5MQ0 - chains 6 and L of the 46 polymer chains in the assembly; structure by electron microscopy, 4.17 A resolution (low resolution: residue-level contacts below are approximate; hydrogen-bond / salt-bridge calls are withheld).

[Chain 6]
Molecule: Saccharomyces cerevisiae strain T.52_2H chromosome XII sequence
Source organism: Saccharomyces cerevisiae
Sequence (112 nucleotides; row label = number of the first residue in the row):
     1 GUUCGCGAAGUAACCCUUCGUGGACAUUUGGUCAAUUUGAAACAAUACAG
    51 AGAUGAUCAGCAGUUCCCCUGCAUAAGGAUGAACCGUUUUACAAAGAGAU
   101 UUAUUUCGUUUU
Unresolved in the structure: 11-15, 105-112
Bound ions: Mg2+ site 1: G60, U80; Mg2+ site 2: C61, G77; Mg2+ site 3: G78, U80; K+ site 1 near G81 (its only coordinating residue here)

[Chain L]
Name: Pre-mRNA-splicing factor BUD31
Source organism: Saccharomyces cerevisiae
UniProtKB: P25337 (BUD31_YEAST); residue numbers follow UniProt; this construct covers 1-157
Amino-acid sequence (157 residues; numbered 1 to 157; the number before each row is that of its first residue):
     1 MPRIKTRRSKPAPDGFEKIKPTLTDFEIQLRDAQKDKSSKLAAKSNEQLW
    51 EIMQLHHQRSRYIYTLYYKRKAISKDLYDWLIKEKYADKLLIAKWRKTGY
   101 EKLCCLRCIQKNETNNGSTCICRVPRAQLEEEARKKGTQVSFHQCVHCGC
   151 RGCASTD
Unresolved in the structure: 1, 157
Bound ions: Zn2+ site 1: Cys104, Cys105, Cys108, Cys148; Zn2+ site 2: Cys104, Cys122, Cys150, Cys153; Zn2+ site 3: Cys108, Cys120, Cys122, Cys145
Curated features (UniProtKB/Swiss-Prot):
  - motif: Pro2 to Pro11 (Nuclear localization signal)

[Interface between chain 6 and chain L]
Contacting residue pairs (38; chain 6 residue first):
  G1(6) - Gly99(L)
  G1(6) - Glu101(L)
  G1(6) - Lys102(L)
  G1(6) - Ser155(L)
  G1(6) - Thr156(L)
  C25(6) - Thr98(L)
  C25(6) - Gly99(L)
  A26(6) - Gly99(L)
  A26(6) - Tyr100(L)
  A26(6) - Arg123(L)
  A26(6) - Ser155(L)
  A26(6) - Thr156(L)
  U27(6) - Thr119(L)
  U27(6) - Arg123(L)
  U27(6) - Val124(L)
  U27(6) - Pro125(L)
  U28(6) - Ser118(L)
  U28(6) - Thr119(L)
  U28(6) - Ile121(L)
  U28(6) - Val124(L)
  U28(6) - Leu129(L)
  U29(6) - Thr114(L)
  U29(6) - Asn116(L)
  U29(6) - Thr119(L)
  U29(6) - Cys120(L)
  U29(6) - Ile121(L)
  U29(6) - Phe142(L)
  U29(6) - Cys145(L)
  U29(6) - Val146(L)
  U29(6) - His147(L)
  G30(6) - Thr114(L)
  G30(6) - Asn115(L)
  G30(6) - Val146(L)
  G31(6) - Asn115(L)
  A35(6) - Lys40(L)
  A35(6) - Leu41(L)
  A35(6) - Ala42(L)
  U36(6) - Lys40(L)
Other interface residues (no listed pair), chain 6 (11 interface residues in all): A34
Other interface residues (no listed pair), chain L (29 interface residues in all): Lys111, Glu113, Gln128, Glu132

[In short]
The interface between chain 6 and chain L involves 11 residues on one side and 29 on the other. The Mg2+ site
1 is built by G60(6) and U80(6). The Mg2+ site 2 is built by C61(6) and G77(6).
Chain 6 is Saccharomyces cerevisiae strain T.52_2H chromosome XII sequence and chain L is Pre-mRNA-splicing
factor BUD31, both from Saccharomyces cerevisiae; the structure, Structure of a spliceosome remodeled for exon
ligation, was determined by electron microscopy together with 5MPS from the same study.
